Entry 3V79 (X-ray diffraction, 3.85 A resolution); this record covers chains C and M of the 6 polymer chains in the assembly.

[Chain C]
Molecule: Recombining binding protein suppressor of hairless
Organism: Homo sapiens
UniProt: Q06330 (SUH_HUMAN); residues 9-435 here correspond to UniProt positions 23-449 (UniProt number = residue number + 14)
Amino-acid sequence (434 residues; each row starts with the number of its first residue):
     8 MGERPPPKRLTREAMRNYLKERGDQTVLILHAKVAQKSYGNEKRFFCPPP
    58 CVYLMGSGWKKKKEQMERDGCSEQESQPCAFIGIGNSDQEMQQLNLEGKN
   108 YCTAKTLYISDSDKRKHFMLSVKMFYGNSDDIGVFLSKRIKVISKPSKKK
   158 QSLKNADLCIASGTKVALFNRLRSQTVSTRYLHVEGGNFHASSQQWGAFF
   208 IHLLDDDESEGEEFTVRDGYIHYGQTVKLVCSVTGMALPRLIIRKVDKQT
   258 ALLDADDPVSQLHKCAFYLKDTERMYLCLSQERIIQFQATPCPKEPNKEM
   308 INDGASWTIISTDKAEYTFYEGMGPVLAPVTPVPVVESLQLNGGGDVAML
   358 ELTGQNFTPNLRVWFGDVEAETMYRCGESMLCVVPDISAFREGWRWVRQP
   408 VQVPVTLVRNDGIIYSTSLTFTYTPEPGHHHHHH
Disordered / not traced: 8-10, 435-441
Differences from the reference sequence: expression tag (8, 436-441)
Curated features (UniProtKB/Swiss-Prot):
  - region (DNA-binding): Gln43 to Phe53, Ser151 to Lys156, Arg178 to Thr183
  - modified residue: Lys161 (N6-acetyllysine)
Reported in the primary citation:
  - mutagenesis - Q293L: increased binding to RAM (citing earlier work)
  - mutagenesis - Q293L: decreased binding to EBNA2 peptide (citing earlier work)

[Chain M]
Molecule: Mastermind-like protein 1
Organism: Homo sapiens
UniProt: Q92585 (MAML1_HUMAN); residues 13-74 here = UniProt positions 13-74
Amino-acid sequence (63 residues; each row starts with the number of its first residue):
    12 GLPRHSAVMERLRRRIELCRRHHSTCEARYEAVSPERLELERQHTFALHQ
    62 RCIQAKAKRAGKH
Disordered / not traced: 12-15, 71-74
Differences from the reference sequence: expression tag (12)
Curated features (UniProtKB/Swiss-Prot):
  - modified residue: Ser45 (Phosphoserine)

[How chain C and chain M interact]
Pairs across the interface (44):
  Cys86(C) - Cys63(M)  hydrogen bond
  Phe88(C) - Leu59(M)
  Phe88(C) - Arg62(M)
  Phe88(C) - Cys63(M)  hydrophobic
  Glu97(C) - Arg62(M)  salt bridge
  Met98(C) - Arg62(M)  hydrogen bond (backbone-side chain)
  Gln100(C) - Cys63(M)
  Gln100(C) - Ala66(M)
  Lys130(C) - Glu52(M)  salt bridge
  Lys130(C) - His55(M)
  Lys130(C) - Thr56(M)  hydrogen bond
  Lys130(C) - Leu59(M)
  Phe132(C) - Leu59(M)  hydrophobic
  Phe132(C) - His60(M)
  Gly134(C) - His60(M)  hydrogen bond (backbone-side chain)
  Ser136(C) - Thr56(M)
  Ser136(C) - His60(M)  hydrogen bond (backbone-side chain)
  Asp138(C) - Glu52(M)
  Asp138(C) - Thr56(M)  hydrogen bond
  Val141(C) - Glu52(M)
  Leu334(C) - Leu49(M)
  Pro336(C) - Leu49(M)
  Val354(C) - Leu23(M)  hydrophobic
  Thr365(C) - Tyr41(M)
  Pro366(C) - His34(M)  hydrogen bond (backbone-side chain)
  Pro366(C) - Cys37(M)
  Pro366(C) - Glu38(M)
  Pro366(C) - Tyr41(M)  hydrophobic
  Asn367(C) - Glu38(M)
  Asn367(C) - Tyr41(M)
  Arg369(C) - His34(M)  hydrogen bond
  Arg369(C) - Glu38(M)  salt bridge
  Glu378(C) - Arg31(M)  salt bridge
  Thr379(C) - His34(M)
  Met380(C) - Ile27(M)  hydrophobic
  Met380(C) - Cys30(M)  hydrophobic
  Met380(C) - Arg31(M)
  Met380(C) - His34(M)
  Tyr381(C) - His33(M)
  Tyr381(C) - His34(M)  hydrogen bond (backbone-side chain)
  Tyr381(C) - Cys37(M)  hydrophobic
  Arg382(C) - Cys30(M)  hydrogen bond
  Arg382(C) - His33(M)  hydrogen bond (backbone-side chain)
  Asn417(C) - Glu38(M)
Interface residues without a listed pair, chain C (31 interface residues in all): Gln81, Glu104, Tyr133, Asn135, Ala335, Met356, Leu388
Interface residues without a listed pair, chain M (23 interface residues in all): Arg26, Glu42, Arg53, Ile64, Lys67

[In short]
The interface between chain C and chain M involves 31 residues on one side and 23 on the other; the contacts
include 11 hydrogen bonds and 4 salt bridges. Polar pairs include Glu97(C)-Arg62(M), Lys130(C)-Glu52(M) and
Arg369(C)-Glu38(M). From the paper: Q293L of chain C increases binding to RAM; Q293L of chain C reduces
binding to EBNA2 peptide.
Here chain C is Recombining binding protein suppressor of hairless and chain M is Mastermind-like protein 1,
both from Homo sapiens. Entry 3V79 (Structure of human Notch1 transcription complex including CSL, RAM, ANK,
and MAML-1 on HES-1 promoter DNA ...) was determined by X-ray diffraction.
